Entry 2X56 (X-ray diffraction, 2.30 A resolution); this record covers chain A.

Chain A:
Molecule: Coagulase/fibrinolysin
Source organism: Yersinia pestis
Notes: EC 3.4.23.48
UniProt: P17811 (COLY_YERPE); residues 1-292 here correspond to UniProt positions 21-312 (UniProt number = residue number + 20)
Sequence (292 residues; each row starts with the number of its first residue):
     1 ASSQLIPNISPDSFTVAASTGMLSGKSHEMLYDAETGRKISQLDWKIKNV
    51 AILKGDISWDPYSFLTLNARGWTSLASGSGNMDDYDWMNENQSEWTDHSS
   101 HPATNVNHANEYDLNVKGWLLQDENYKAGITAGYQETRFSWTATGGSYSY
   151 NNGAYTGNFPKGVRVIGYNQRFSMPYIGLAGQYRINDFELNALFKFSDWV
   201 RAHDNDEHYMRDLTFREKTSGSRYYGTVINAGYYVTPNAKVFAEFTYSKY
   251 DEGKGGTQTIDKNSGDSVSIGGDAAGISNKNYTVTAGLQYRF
Not modelled in the structure: 1-4, 253-268
Swiss-Prot annotation at these positions:
  - active site: Asp84, Asp86, Asp206, His208

In short:
Curated annotation (UniProt) lists 4 active-site residues.
Chain A is Coagulase/fibrinolysin (Yersinia pestis); the structure, Yersinia Pestis Plasminogen Activator Pla
(Native), was determined by X-ray diffraction, deposited together with 2X4M and 2X55.
